6WTH - chains B and C of the 7 polymer chains in the assembly; structure by electron microscopy, 3.06 A resolution.

[Chain B]
Name: Amiloride-sensitive sodium channel subunit beta
Source organism: Homo sapiens
UniProt: P51168 (SCNNB_HUMAN); residues 1-640 here = UniProt positions 1-640
Amino-acid sequence (640 residues; row label = number of the first residue in the row):
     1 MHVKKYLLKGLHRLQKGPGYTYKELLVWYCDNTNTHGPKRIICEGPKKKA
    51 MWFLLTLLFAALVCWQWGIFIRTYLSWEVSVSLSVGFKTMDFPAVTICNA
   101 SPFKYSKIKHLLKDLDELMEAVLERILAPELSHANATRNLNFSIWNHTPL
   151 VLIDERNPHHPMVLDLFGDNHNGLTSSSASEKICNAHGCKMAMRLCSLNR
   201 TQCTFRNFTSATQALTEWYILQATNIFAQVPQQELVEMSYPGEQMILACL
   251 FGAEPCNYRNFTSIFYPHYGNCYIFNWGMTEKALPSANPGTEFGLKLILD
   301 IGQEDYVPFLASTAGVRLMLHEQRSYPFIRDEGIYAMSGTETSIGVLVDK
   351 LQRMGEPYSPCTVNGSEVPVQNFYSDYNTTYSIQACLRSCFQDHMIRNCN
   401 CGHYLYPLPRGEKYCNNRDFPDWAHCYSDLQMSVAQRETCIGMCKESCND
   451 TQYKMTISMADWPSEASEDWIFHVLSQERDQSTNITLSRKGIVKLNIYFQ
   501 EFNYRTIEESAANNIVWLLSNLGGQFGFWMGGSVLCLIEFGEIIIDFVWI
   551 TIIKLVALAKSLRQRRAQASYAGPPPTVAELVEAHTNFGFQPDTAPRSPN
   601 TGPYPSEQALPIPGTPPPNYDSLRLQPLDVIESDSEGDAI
Not modelled in the structure: 1-77, 132-138, 168-178, 482-485, 513-640
Cystine bridges: Cys98-Cys272, Cys184-Cys189, Cys196-Cys203, Cys249-Cys256, Cys361-Cys448, Cys386-Cys444, Cys390-Cys440, Cys399-Cys426, Cys401-Cys415
Covalently attached groups: N-acetylglucosamine (NAG) linked to Asn141, Asn207, Asn260, Asn449
UniProt features mapped onto this chain:
  - motif: Pro616 to Tyr620 (PY motif)
  - modified residue (Phosphoserine): Ser633, Ser635
  - glycosylation: Asn260 (N-linked (GlcNAc...) asparagine)

[Chain C]
Name: Amiloride-sensitive sodium channel subunit gamma
Source organism: Homo sapiens
UniProt: P51170 (SCNNG_HUMAN); residue numbers follow UniProt; this construct covers 1-649
Amino-acid sequence (649 residues; row label = number of the first residue in the row):
     1 MAPGEKIKAKIKKNLPVTGPQAPTIKELMRWYCLNTNTHGCRRIVVSRGR
    51 LRRLLWIGFTLTAVALILWQCALLVFSFYTVSVSIKVHFRKLDFPAVTIC
   101 NINPYKYSTVRHLLADLEQETREALKSLYGFPESRKRREAESWNSVSEGK
   151 QPRFSHRIPLLIFDQDEKGKARDFFTGRKRKVGGSIIHKASNVMHIESKQ
   201 VVGFQLCSNDTSDCATYTFSSGINAIQEWYKLHYMNIMAQVPLEKKINMS
   251 YSAEELLVTCFFDGVSCDARNFTLFHHPMHGNCYTFNNRENETILSTSMG
   301 GSEYGLQVILYINEEEYNPFLVSSTGAKVIIHRQDEYPFVEDVGTEIETA
   351 MVTSIGMHLTESFKLSEPYSQCTEDGSDVPIRNIYNAAYSLQICLHSCFQ
   401 TKMVEKCGCAQYSQPLPPAANYCNYQQHPNWMYCYYQLHRAFVQEELGCQ
   451 SVCKEACSFKEWTLTTSLAQWPSVVSEKWLLPVLTWDQGRQVNKKLNKTD
   501 LAKLLIFYKDLNQRSIMESPANSIEMLLSNFGGQLGLWMSCSVVCVIEII
   551 EVFFIDFFSIIARRQWQKAKEWWAWKQAPPCPEAPRSPQGQDNPALDIDD
   601 DLPTFNSALHLPPALGTQVPGTPPPKYNTLRLERAFSNQLTDTQMLDEL
Not modelled in the structure: 1-79, 134-151, 165-199, 522-649
Cystine bridges: Cys100-Cys283, Cys207-Cys214, Cys260-Cys267, Cys372-Cys457, Cys394-Cys453, Cys398-Cys449, Cys407-Cys434, Cys409-Cys423
Covalently attached groups: N-acetylglucosamine (NAG) linked to Asn271
UniProt features mapped onto this chain:
  - motif: Pro623 to Tyr627 (PY motif)
  - site (Cleavage): Arg138, Glu139, Lys181, Val182
  - glycosylation (N-linked (GlcNAc...) asparagine): Asn209, Asn497
Reported in the primary citation:
  - contacts within the chain: Leu160-Trp229

[Chain B / chain C interface]
Pairs across the interface (88):
  Val81(B) - Val83(C)
  Leu123(B) - Trp479(C)  hydrophobic
  Leu123(B) - Val483(C)  hydrophobic
  Ile126(B) - Trp486(C)
  Leu127(B) - Pro482(C)
  Leu127(B) - Val483(C)  hydrophobic
  Ile183(B) - Trp486(C)
  Cys184(B) - Trp486(C)
  Asn185(B) - Trp486(C)  hydrogen bond (side chain-backbone)
  Ala186(B) - Arg490(C)
  His187(B) - Arg270(C)  hydrogen bond
  Thr209(B) - Ser266(C)
  Thr209(B) - Cys267(C)
  Thr209(B) - Asp268(C)
  Ser210(B) - Thr259(C)
  Ser210(B) - Asp487(C)
  Ala211(B) - Trp486(C)  hydrophobic
  Ala211(B) - Asp487(C)  hydrogen bond (backbone-side chain)
  Thr212(B) - Thr259(C)
  Thr212(B) - Leu480(C)
  Thr212(B) - Val483(C)
  Thr212(B) - Leu484(C)
  Thr212(B) - Asp487(C)
  Gln213(B) - Phe261(C)
  Thr216(B) - Trp479(C)
  Gln303(B) - Gln470(C)
  Gln303(B) - Val474(C)
  Gln303(B) - Val475(C)
  Pro308(B) - Val475(C)  hydrophobic
  Pro308(B) - Ser476(C)
  Pro308(B) - Trp479(C)  hydrogen bond (backbone-side chain)
  Phe309(B) - Trp479(C)  hydrophobic
  Ala311(B) - Ser473(C)
  Ala311(B) - Ser476(C)
  Ser312(B) - Trp471(C)
  Ser312(B) - Ser473(C)  hydrogen bond (backbone-backbone)
  Ser312(B) - Ser476(C)  hydrogen bond (backbone-side chain)
  Ser312(B) - Leu480(C)
  Thr313(B) - Ala469(C)
  Thr313(B) - Gln470(C)
  Thr313(B) - Trp471(C)  hydrogen bond (backbone-backbone)
  Ala314(B) - Gln470(C)  hydrogen bond (backbone-backbone)
  Ala314(B) - Ser473(C)
  Arg330(B) - Gly301(C)
  Arg330(B) - Ser302(C)
  Arg330(B) - Glu303(C)  salt bridge
  Asp331(B) - Gly300(C)
  Asp331(B) - Lys509(C)
  Glu332(B) - Asp510(C)
  Ile334(B) - Ser467(C)
  Tyr335(B) - Ser354(C)
  Tyr335(B) - Ser467(C)
  Tyr335(B) - Leu468(C)
  Tyr335(B) - Ala469(C)  hydrophobic
  Ala336(B) - Leu468(C)
  Met337(B) - Met351(C)  hydrophobic
  Met337(B) - Leu468(C)
  Met337(B) - Ala469(C)  hydrophobic
  Ser338(B) - Gln470(C)  hydrogen bond
  Asp349(B) - Arg514(C)  salt bridge
  Leu351(B) - Val87(C)  hydrophobic
  Leu351(B) - Arg514(C)
  Arg353(B) - Val87(C)
  Ile383(B) - Phe89(C)  hydrophobic
  Gln384(B) - Asp510(C)  hydrogen bond
  Leu387(B) - Phe89(C)  hydrophobic
  Gln431(B) - Tyr304(C)  hydrogen bond
  Met432(B) - Asp263(C)
  Met432(B) - Gly264(C)
  Met432(B) - Val265(C)
  Val434(B) - Ser298(C)
  Arg437(B) - Asp263(C)  salt bridge
  Arg437(B) - Ser298(C)  hydrogen bond
  Arg437(B) - Met299(C)
  Arg437(B) - Tyr304(C)
  Glu438(B) - Lys91(C)  salt bridge
  Ile441(B) - Phe89(C)
  Ile441(B) - Ser298(C)
  Ile441(B) - Leu511(C)  hydrophobic
  Glu446(B) - Val87(C)
  Glu446(B) - Phe89(C)
  Glu446(B) - Asn512(C)  hydrogen bond
  Gln452(B) - His358(C)
  Lys454(B) - His358(C)
  Ile457(B) - Thr466(C)
  Met459(B) - Leu468(C)  hydrophobic
  Lys490(B) - Gln470(C)
  Glu509(B) - Ile85(C)
Other interface residues (no listed pair), chain B (59 interface residues in all): Asn207, Phe208, Leu215, Glu217, Tyr306, Gly315, Tyr427, Asp450, Arg505, Ile507
Other interface residues (no listed pair), chain C (57 interface residues in all): Ser84, Lys86, Arg90, Val258, Gln307, Val352, Thr463, Thr465, Pro472, Phe507
Interface features reported in the paper:
  - interface residues, chain B: Ile126(B), Leu127(B)
  - interface residues, chain C: Trp486(C)

[Overview]
Chain B and chain C form an interface of 59 and 57 residues respectively; the contacts include 13 hydrogen
bonds and 4 salt bridges. Among the polar pairs are Arg330(B)-Glu303(C), Asp349(B)-Arg514(C) and
Arg437(B)-Asp263(C). The paper reports interface residues Ile126(B), Leu127(B) and Trp486(C); contacts within
the chain involving Leu160(C) and Trp229(C).
Here chain B is Amiloride-sensitive sodium channel subunit beta and chain C is Amiloride-sensitive sodium
channel subunit gamma, both from Homo sapiens. Entry 6WTH (Full-length human ENaC ECD) was determined by
electron microscopy.
